Entry 5L5V (X-ray diffraction, 2.70 A resolution); this record covers chains H and I of the 28 polymer chains in the assembly.

Chain H:
Protein: Proteasome subunit beta type-2
Organism: Saccharomyces cerevisiae (strain ATCC 204508 / S288c)
Notes: EC 3.4.25.1
Reference sequence: P25043 (PSB2_YEAST); residues 1-232 here correspond to UniProt positions 30-261 (UniProt number = residue number + 29)
Chain sequence (232 residues; each row starts with the number of its first residue):
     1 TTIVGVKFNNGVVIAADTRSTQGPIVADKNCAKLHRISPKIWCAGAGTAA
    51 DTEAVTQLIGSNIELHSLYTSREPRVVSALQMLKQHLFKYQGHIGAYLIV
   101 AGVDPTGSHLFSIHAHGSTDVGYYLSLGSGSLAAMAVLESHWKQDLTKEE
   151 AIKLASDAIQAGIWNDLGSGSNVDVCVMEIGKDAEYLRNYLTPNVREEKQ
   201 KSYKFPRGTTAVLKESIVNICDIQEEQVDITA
Not modelled in the structure: 227-232
Swiss-Prot annotation at these positions:
  - active site: Thr-1 (Nucleophile)

Chain I:
Protein: Proteasome subunit beta type-3
Organism: Saccharomyces cerevisiae (strain ATCC 204508 / S288c)
Notes: EC 3.4.25.1
Reference sequence: P25451 (PSB3_YEAST); residues 0-204 here correspond to UniProt positions 1-205 (UniProt number = residue number + 1)
Chain sequence (205 residues; numbered 0 to 204; the number before each row is that of its first residue; numbering starts at 0):
     0 MSDPSSINGGIVVAMTGKDCVAIACDLRLGSQSLGVSNKFEKIFHYGHVF
    50 LGITGLATDVTTLNEMFRYKTNLYKLKEERAIEPETFTQLVSSSLYERRF
   100 GPYFVGPVVAGINSKSGKPFIAGFDLIGCIDEAKDFIVSGTASDQLFGMC
   150 ESLYEPNLEPEDLFETISQALLNAADRDALSGWGAVVYIIKKDEVVKRYL
   200 KMRQD
Not modelled in the structure: 0
Swiss-Prot annotation at these positions:
  - modified residue: Ser-30 (Phosphoserine)
  - cross-link: Lys-69 (Glycyl lysine isopeptide (Lys-Gly) (interchain with G-Cter in ubiquitin))
Bound ions: Mg2+ site 1: Ala-174, Asp-177, Ser-180; Mg2+ site 2: Asp-204 (shared with 3 residues of chain Y)

Chain H / chain I interface:
Residue-residue contacts (56):
  Ile-25(H) / Asp-143(I)
  Ile-25(H) / Phe-146(I)  hydrophobic
  Val-26(H) / Phe-146(I)
  Ala-27(H) / Asp-130(I)
  Ala-27(H) / Phe-146(I)  hydrophobic
  Asp-28(H) / Asp-130(I)
  Lys-29(H) / Glu-150(I)  salt bridge
  Ala-49(H) / Cys-128(I)  hydrophobic
  Ala-50(H) / Tyr-95(I)
  Ala-50(H) / Ile-126(I)  hydrophobic
  Ala-50(H) / Cys-128(I)
  Asp-51(H) / Tyr-95(I)  hydrogen bond
  Asp-51(H) / Arg-98(I)  salt bridge
  Ala-54(H) / Tyr-95(I)
  Tyr-90(H) / Phe-99(I)  hydrophobic
  His-93(H) / Arg-98(I)  hydrogen bond (backbone-side chain)
  His-93(H) / Phe-99(I)
  Ile-94(H) / Phe-99(I)  hydrophobic
  Arg-196(H) / Glu-150(I)  salt bridge
  Lys-199(H) / Glu-150(I)
  Lys-199(H) / Ser-151(I)
  Lys-199(H) / Tyr-153(I)  hydrogen bond (side chain-backbone)
  Ser-202(H) / Glu-154(I)  hydrogen bond
  Tyr-203(H) / Ser-151(I)
  Tyr-203(H) / Leu-152(I)  hydrophobic
  Lys-204(H) / Asp-161(I)  salt bridge
  Phe-205(H) / Gln-168(I)
  Arg-207(H) / Glu-160(I)  salt bridge
  Arg-207(H) / Asp-161(I)  salt bridge
  Gly-208(H) / Glu-164(I)  hydrogen bond (backbone-side chain)
  Thr-209(H) / Glu-164(I)
  Thr-210(H) / Glu-164(I)  hydrogen bond
  Thr-210(H) / Ser-167(I)
  Thr-210(H) / Gln-168(I)  hydrogen bond
  Ala-211(H) / Leu-199(I)
  Ala-211(H) / Lys-200(I)  hydrogen bond (backbone-backbone)
  Val-212(H) / Phe-163(I)  hydrophobic
  Val-212(H) / Tyr-198(I)
  Leu-213(H) / Tyr-198(I)  hydrogen bond (backbone-backbone)
  Leu-213(H) / Leu-199(I)
  Leu-213(H) / Lys-200(I)
  Lys-214(H) / Lys-196(I)
  Lys-214(H) / Arg-197(I)
  Lys-214(H) / Tyr-198(I)  hydrogen bond (backbone-backbone)
  Glu-215(H) / Lys-196(I)
  Glu-215(H) / Arg-197(I)  salt bridge
  Ser-216(H) / Val-195(I)
  Ser-216(H) / Lys-196(I)  hydrogen bond (backbone-backbone)
  Ile-217(H) / Val-194(I)
  Val-218(H) / Val-194(I)  hydrogen bond (backbone-backbone)
  Val-218(H) / Lys-196(I)
  Asn-219(H) / His-44(I)
  Ile-220(H) / Gly-46(I)
  Ile-220(H) / Phe-49(I)  hydrophobic
  Ile-220(H) / Val-194(I)  hydrophobic
  Asp-222(H) / Lys-74(I)  salt bridge
Other interface residues (no listed pair), chain H (38 interface residues in all): Gln-22, Thr-48, Gln-57, Gly-95, Pro-206
Other interface residues (no listed pair), chain I (39 interface residues in all): His-47, Gln-88, Asp-124, Gly-127, Glu-131, Glu-158, Thr-165, Leu-171, Tyr-187

In short:
Chain H and chain I form an interface of 38 and 39 residues respectively; the contacts include 12 hydrogen
bonds and 8 salt bridges. Polar pairs include Lys-29(H)/Glu-150(I), Asp-51(H)/Arg-98(I) and
Arg-196(H)/Glu-150(I). From UniProt: active-site residue Thr-1(H) on chain H.
Chain H is Proteasome subunit beta type-2 and chain I is Proteasome subunit beta type-3, both from
Saccharomyces cerevisiae (strain ATCC 204508 / S288c); the structure, 'Yeast 20S proteasome with human beta5i
(1-138; V31M) and human beta6 (97-111; 118-133) in complex with ..., was determined by X-ray diffraction
together with 5L52, 5L54, 5L55, 5L5A, 5L5B, 5L5D and 30 further entries from the same study.
